PDB entry 9DZC | X-ray diffraction, 2.40 A resolution | chains A and B

[Chain A (and B)]
Molecule: Reticulocyte-binding protein 2b
Organism: Plasmodium vivax
Notes: chain B of this document is another copy of the same molecule, construct and numbering; everything in this record applies to it too
Reference sequence: A0A0U4ERT5 (A0A0U4ERT5_PLAVI); residues 29-330 here correspond to UniProt positions 169-470 (UniProt number = residue number + 140)
Amino-acid sequence (330 residues; each row starts with the number of its first residue):
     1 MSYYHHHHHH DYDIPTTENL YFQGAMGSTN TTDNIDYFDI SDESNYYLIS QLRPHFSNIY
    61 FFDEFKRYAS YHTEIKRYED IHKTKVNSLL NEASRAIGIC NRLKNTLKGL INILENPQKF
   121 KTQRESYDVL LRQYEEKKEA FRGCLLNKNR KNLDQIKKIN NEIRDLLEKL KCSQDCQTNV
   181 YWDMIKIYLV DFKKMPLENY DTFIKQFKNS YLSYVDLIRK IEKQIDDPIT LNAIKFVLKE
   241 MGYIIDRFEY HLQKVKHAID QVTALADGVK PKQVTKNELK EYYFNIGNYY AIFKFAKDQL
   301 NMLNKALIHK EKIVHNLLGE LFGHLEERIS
Unresolved in the structure: 1-27, 329-330 (chain B: 1-27, 330)
Construct notes: initiating methionine (1); expression tag (2-28); conflict T84 (Lys224 in A0A0U4ERT5), L103 (Ala243 in A0A0U4ERT5), L107 (Val247 in A0A0U4ERT5), 19 further conflict positions vs the reference (A0A0U4ERT5) not listed
Cystine bridges: C100-C144, C172-C176

[Chain A / chain B interface]
Contacting residue pairs (28; chain A residue first):
  E43(A) with S44(B)
  S44(A) with E43(B); S44(B); N45(B)
  N45(A) with S44(B), hydrogen bond (side chain-backbone)
  Q174(A) with R219(B)
  D175(A) with K223(B)
  N209(A) with G268(B); V269(B)
  L212(A) with V269(B), hydrophobic
  S213(A) with V269(B)
  D216(A) with P271(B); K272(B), salt bridge
  R219(A) with Q273(B), hydrogen bond (side chain-backbone); V274(B); E278(B), salt bridge
  K220(A) with K272(B)
  Q253(A) with H257(B)
  H257(A) with Q253(B)
  Q261(A) with Q253(B)
  D267(A) with K205(B), hydrogen bond (backbone-side chain)
  G268(A) with K205(B); N209(B)
  V269(A) with N209(B); L212(B); S213(B)
  P271(A) with D216(B)
  Q273(A) with R219(B)
Other interface residues (no listed pair), chain A (23 interface residues in all): K223, L265, E278, Y282
Other interface residues (no listed pair), chain B (27 interface residues in all): Y46, Q174, K208, V215, E222, K235, Q261, T275

[Summary]
The interface between chain A and chain B involves 23 residues on one side and 27 on the other, with 3
hydrogen bonds and 2 salt bridges. Among the polar pairs are D216(A)-K272(B), R219(A)-E278(B) and
N45(A)-S44(B).
Both chains are Reticulocyte-binding protein 2b (Plasmodium vivax). Entry 9DZC (PvRBP2b N-terminal domain
stabilised mutant WHT2483) was determined by X-ray diffraction, deposited together with 9DZD.
